PDB entry 5FD7 | X-ray diffraction, 2.40 A resolution | chain A

Chain A:
Molecule: Vacuolar-sorting protein SNF7
Source organism: Saccharomyces cerevisiae (strain ATCC 204508 / S288c)
UniProtKB: P39929 (SNF7_YEAST); residue numbers follow UniProt; this construct covers 12-150
Amino-acid sequence (140 residues; numbered 11 to 150; the number before each row is that of its first residue):
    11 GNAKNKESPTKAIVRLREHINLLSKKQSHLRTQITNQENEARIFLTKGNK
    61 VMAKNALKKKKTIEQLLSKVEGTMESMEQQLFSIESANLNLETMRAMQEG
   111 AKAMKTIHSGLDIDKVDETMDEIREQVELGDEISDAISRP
Not modelled in the structure: 11-17, 141-150
Construct notes: expression tag (11)
Curated features (UniProtKB/Swiss-Prot):
  - modified residue: Thr-72 (Phosphothreonine), Ser-119 (Phosphoserine)
  - mutagenesis: Arg-25 (R25E: Leads to severe sorting defects; when associated with E-29 and E-36), His-29 (H29E: Leads to severe sorting defects; when associated with E-25 and E-36), Lys-36 (K36E: Leads to severe sorting defects; when associated with E-25 and E-29), Arg-52 (R52E: Impairs the formation of protofilaments; when associated with K-90. Also impairs the formation of protofilaments; when associated with E-94. Also impairs the formation of protofilaments ...), Thr-83 (T83E: Leads to severe sorting defects), Met-87 (M87E: Leads to severe sorting defects), Gln-90 (Q90K: Leads to severe sorting defects. Impairs the formation of protofilaments; when associated with E-52), Ile-94 (I94E: Leads to severe sorting defects. Impairs the formation of protofilaments; when associated with E-52), Glu-95 (E95K: Leads to severe sorting defects; when associated with K-102 and K-109), Ala-97 (A97K: Leads to severe sorting defects), Leu-99 (L99K: Leads to severe sorting defects), Leu-101 (L101E: Leads to severe sorting defects), 8 further mutagenesis entries in UniProt

In short:
From UniProt: 20 mutagenesis sites.
Chain A is Vacuolar-sorting protein SNF7 (Saccharomyces cerevisiae (strain ATCC 204508 / S288c)); the
structure, X-ray Crystal Structure of ESCRT-III Snf7 core domain (conformation A), was determined by X-ray
diffraction together with 5FD9 from the same study.
